PDB entry 7C9S | electron microscopy, 2.90 A resolution | chains A and D of the 4 polymer chains in the assembly

[Chain A]
Molecule: VP1
Organism: Echovirus E30
Amino-acid sequence (292 residues; each row starts with the number of its first residue):
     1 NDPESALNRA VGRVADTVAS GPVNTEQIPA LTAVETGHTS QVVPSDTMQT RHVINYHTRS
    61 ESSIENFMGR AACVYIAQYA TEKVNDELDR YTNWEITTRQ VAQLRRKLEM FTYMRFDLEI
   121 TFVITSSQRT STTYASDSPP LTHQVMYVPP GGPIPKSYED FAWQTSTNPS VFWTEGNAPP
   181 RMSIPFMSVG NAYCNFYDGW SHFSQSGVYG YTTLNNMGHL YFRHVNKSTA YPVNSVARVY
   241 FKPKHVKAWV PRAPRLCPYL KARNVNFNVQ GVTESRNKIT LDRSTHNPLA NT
Disordered / not traced: 1-8, 285-292
Ligand contacts: sphingosine (SPH): Ile96, Thr98, Leu108, Phe116, Leu118, Ile120, Val145, Met146, Tyr147, Pro169, Ser170, Val171, Met182, Ile184, Met187, Tyr193, Cys194, Asn195, Asn215, Met217, Leu220

[Chain D]
Molecule: VP4
Organism: Echovirus E30
Reference sequence: Q33C85 (Q33C85_9ENTO); residues 2-69 here = UniProt positions 2-69
Amino-acid sequence (69 residues; row label = number of the first residue in the row):
     1 XGAQVSTQKT GAHETGLNAS GNSIIHYTNI NYYKDSASNS LNRQDFTQDP SKFTEPVKDV
    61 MIKTLPALN
Disordered / not traced: 14-23, 69
Modified positions: MYR (myristic acid) at position 1
Differences from the reference sequence: acetylation (1)

[Chain A / chain D interface]
Pairs across the interface - 48 pairs, chain A then chain D:
  Val11(A) - Phe46(D)
  Val11(A) - Thr47(D)
  Gly12(A) - Phe46(D)
  Gln27(A) - Thr64(D)
  Ile28(A) - Lys63(D)
  Ile28(A) - Thr64(D)  hydrogen bond (backbone-backbone)
  Ile28(A) - Pro66(D)  hydrophobic
  Pro29(A) - Lys63(D)
  Ala33(A) - Ala67(D)  hydrophobic
  Thr36(A) - Val57(D)
  Thr36(A) - Met61(D)
  Gly37(A) - Pro56(D)
  His38(A) - Thr54(D)
  His38(A) - Glu55(D)  salt bridge
  His38(A) - Val57(D)
  His38(A) - Met61(D)
  Thr39(A) - Thr54(D)  hydrogen bond (backbone-backbone)
  Gln41(A) - Thr54(D)  hydrogen bond
  Gln41(A) - Glu55(D)
  Gln41(A) - Lys63(D)
  Asp46(A) - Lys63(D)  salt bridge
  Tyr56(A) - His13(D)
  Thr58(A) - Lys9(D)
  Arg59(A) - Gln48(D)
  Ser60(A) - Lys9(D)  hydrogen bond
  Ser60(A) - Phe46(D)
  Ser63(A) - Asp45(D)
  Ser63(A) - Phe46(D)
  Glu65(A) - Leu41(D)
  Glu65(A) - Asn42(D)  hydrogen bond (side chain-backbone)
  Asn66(A) - Arg43(D)  hydrogen bond (side chain-backbone)
  Asn66(A) - Phe46(D)
  Gly69(A) - Leu41(D)
  Gly69(A) - Arg43(D)  hydrogen bond (backbone-side chain)
  Asp117(A) - Ala37(D)
  Ser183(A) - Ala37(D)
  Ser183(A) - Ser38(D)
  Pro185(A) - Ala37(D)  hydrophobic
  Lys242(A) - Leu41(D)
  Lys244(A) - Ala37(D)  hydrogen bond (side chain-backbone)
  Lys244(A) - Ser38(D)
  Lys244(A) - Asn39(D)  hydrogen bond (side chain-backbone)
  Lys244(A) - Leu41(D)
  His245(A) - Ser36(D)
  His245(A) - Asn39(D)
  His245(A) - Ser40(D)  hydrogen bond (side chain-backbone)
  His245(A) - Asn42(D)
  Pro251(A) - Phe53(D)
Also at the interface, not in a pair above, chain A (31 interface residues in all): Thr32, Val42, Val43, Ile184
Also at the interface, not in a pair above, chain D (26 interface residues in all): Ala12, Leu68

[Summary]
31 residues of chain A and 26 residues of chain D are in contact, with 10 hydrogen bonds and 2 salt bridges.
Polar pairs include His38(A)-Glu55(D), Asp46(A)-Lys63(D) and Gln41(A)-Thr54(D). Chain A binds sphingosine.
Here chain A is VP1 and chain D is VP4, both from Echovirus E30. Entry 7C9S (Echovirus 30 F-particle) was
determined by electron microscopy (same publication as 7C9T, 7C9U, 7C9V, 7C9W, 7C9X, 7C9Y and 7C9Z).
